PDB entry 5L6F | X-ray diffraction, 1.80 A resolution | chain A

Chain A:
Name: FAD linked oxidase-like protein
From: Myceliophthora thermophila (strain ATCC 42464 / BCRC 31852 / DSM 1799)
Notes: EC 1.1.3.-
UniProtKB: G2QG48 (G2QG48_MYCTT); numbering as in UniProt (aligned over 1-497)
Chain sequence (497 residues; each row starts with the number of its first residue):
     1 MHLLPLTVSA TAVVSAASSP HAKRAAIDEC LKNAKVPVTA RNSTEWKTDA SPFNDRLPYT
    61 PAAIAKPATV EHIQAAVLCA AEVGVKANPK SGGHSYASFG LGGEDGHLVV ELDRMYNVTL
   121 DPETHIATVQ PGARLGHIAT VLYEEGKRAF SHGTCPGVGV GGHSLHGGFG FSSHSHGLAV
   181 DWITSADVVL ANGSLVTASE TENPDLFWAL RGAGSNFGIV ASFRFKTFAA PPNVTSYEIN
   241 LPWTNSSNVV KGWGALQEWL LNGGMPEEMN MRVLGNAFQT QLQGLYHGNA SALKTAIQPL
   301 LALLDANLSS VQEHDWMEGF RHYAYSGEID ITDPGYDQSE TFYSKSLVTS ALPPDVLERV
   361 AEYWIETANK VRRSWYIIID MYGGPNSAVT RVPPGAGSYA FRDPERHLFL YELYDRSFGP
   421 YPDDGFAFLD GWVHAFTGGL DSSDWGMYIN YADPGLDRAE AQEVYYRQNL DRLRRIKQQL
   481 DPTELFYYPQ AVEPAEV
Unresolved in the structure: 1-24
Disulfide bonds: Cys30-Cys79
Glycans and other covalent adducts: flavin-adenine dinucleotide (FAD) linked to His94, Cys155; N-acetylglucosamine (NAG) linked to Asn117, Asn192, Asn233, Asn245, Asn289
Residues lining bound ligands: FAD (flavin-adenine dinucleotide): Phe53, Asn88, Pro89, Lys90, Ser91, Gly92, Gly93, Ser95, Tyr96, Phe99, Gly100, Leu112, Pro131, Gly153, Thr154, Val158, Gly159, Gly161, Gly162, His163, Leu165, His166, Gly168, Phe169, Gly214, Ser215, Gly218, Ile219, Val220, Tyr448, Asn450, Tyr451, Tyr488
From the paper describing this entry:
  - binding site for beta-D-xylopyranose: Asp28, Glu29, Arg41, Arg56, Glu104, Thr154, Trp259, Gly263, Arg272, Tyr325, Glu412, Phe426, Tyr451, Gly455, Arg458, Glu484, Tyr487
  - conformationally variable residues (side-chain flip): Tyr325
  - specificity-determining residues: Leu274, Tyr376, Ile378 (proposed by the authors, not directly observed)

Overview:
Flavin-adenine dinucleotide is covalently linked to His94. N-acetylglucosamine is covalently linked to Asn117,
Asn192, Asn233, Asn245 and Asn289. From the paper: a binding site for beta-D-xylopyranose at Asp28, Glu29 and
Arg41 among others; specificity determinants Leu274, Tyr376 and Ile378.
Chain A is FAD linked oxidase-like protein (Myceliophthora thermophila (strain ATCC 42464 / BCRC 31852 / DSM
1799)); the structure, Xylooligosaccharide oxidase from Myceliophthora thermophila C1 in complex with
Xylobiose, was determined by X-ray diffraction (same publication as 5K8E and 5L6G).
